Entry 8JWX (electron microscopy, 3.30 A resolution); this record covers chains R and Q of the 25 polymer chains in the assembly.

Chain R:
Name: Attachment protein G3P
Source organism: Enterobacteria phage M13
UniProtKB: P69168 (G3P_BPM13); residues 1-406 here correspond to UniProt positions 19-424 (UniProt number = residue number + 18)
Chain sequence (406 residues; each row starts with the number of its first residue):
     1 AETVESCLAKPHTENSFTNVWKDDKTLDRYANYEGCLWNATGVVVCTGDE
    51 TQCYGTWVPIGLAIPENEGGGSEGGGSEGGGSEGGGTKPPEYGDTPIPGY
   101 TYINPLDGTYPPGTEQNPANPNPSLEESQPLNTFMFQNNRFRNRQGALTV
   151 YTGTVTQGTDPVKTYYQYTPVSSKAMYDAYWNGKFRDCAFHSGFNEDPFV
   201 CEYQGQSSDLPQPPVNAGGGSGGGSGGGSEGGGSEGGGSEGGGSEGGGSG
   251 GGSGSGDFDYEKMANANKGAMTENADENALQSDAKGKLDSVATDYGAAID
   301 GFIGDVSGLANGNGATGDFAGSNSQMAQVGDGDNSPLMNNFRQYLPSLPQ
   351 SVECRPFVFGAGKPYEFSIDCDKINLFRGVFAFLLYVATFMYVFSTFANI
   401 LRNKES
Not modelled in the structure: 1-261
Construct notes: conflict Gly-360 (Ser378 in P69168)
UniProt features mapped onto this chain:
  - region: Glu-68 to Gly-86 (G1 (Gly-rich linker)), Thr-87 to Pro-123 (Hinge), Gly-218 to Gly-256 (G2 (Gly-rich linker)), Glu-235 to Ser-244 (Not essential for gene 3 function)

Chain Q:
Name: Capsid protein G8P
Source organism: Enterobacteria phage M13
UniProtKB: P69541 (CAPSD_BPM13); residues 1-50 here correspond to UniProt positions 24-73 (UniProt number = residue number + 23)
Chain sequence (50 residues; numbered 1 to 50; the number before each row is that of its first residue):
     1 AEGDDPAKAAFNSLQASATEYIGYAWAMVVVIVGATIGIKLFKKFTSKAS
Not modelled in the structure: 1-4

Interface between chain R and chain Q:
Contacting residue pairs (11; chain R residue first):
  Pro-364(R) / Val-30(Q)
  Tyr-365(R) / Trp-26(Q)  hydrophobic
  Tyr-365(R) / Val-30(Q)  hydrophobic
  Glu-366(R) / Val-30(Q)
  Phe-367(R) / Val-30(Q)  hydrophobic
  Phe-367(R) / Gly-34(Q)
  Ile-369(R) / Leu-41(Q)  hydrophobic
  Phe-377(R) / Phe-45(Q)
  Phe-377(R) / Ala-49(Q)  hydrophobic
  Phe-381(R) / Ala-49(Q)  hydrophobic
  Leu-384(R) / Ser-50(Q)
Other interface residues (no listed pair), chain R (10 interface residues in all): Lys-373, Ile-374
Other interface residues (no listed pair), chain Q (10 interface residues in all): Ile-37, Phe-42, Thr-46

Overview:
Chain R and chain Q each contribute 10 residues to their interface.
Chain R is Attachment protein G3P and chain Q is Capsid protein G8P, both from Enterobacteria phage M13; the
structure, bottom segment of the bacteriophage M13 mini variant, was determined by electron microscopy.
